5B48 - chains C and D of the 4 polymer chains in the assembly; structure by X-ray diffraction, 2.50 A resolution.

[Chain C]
Protein: 2-oxoacid--ferredoxin oxidoreductase alpha subunit
Source organism: Sulfolobus tokodaii str. 7
Notes: EC 1.2.7.-
UniProt: Q96Y66 (Q96Y66_SULTO); residue numbers follow UniProt; this construct covers 1-627
Amino-acid sequence (627 residues; each row starts with the number of its first residue):
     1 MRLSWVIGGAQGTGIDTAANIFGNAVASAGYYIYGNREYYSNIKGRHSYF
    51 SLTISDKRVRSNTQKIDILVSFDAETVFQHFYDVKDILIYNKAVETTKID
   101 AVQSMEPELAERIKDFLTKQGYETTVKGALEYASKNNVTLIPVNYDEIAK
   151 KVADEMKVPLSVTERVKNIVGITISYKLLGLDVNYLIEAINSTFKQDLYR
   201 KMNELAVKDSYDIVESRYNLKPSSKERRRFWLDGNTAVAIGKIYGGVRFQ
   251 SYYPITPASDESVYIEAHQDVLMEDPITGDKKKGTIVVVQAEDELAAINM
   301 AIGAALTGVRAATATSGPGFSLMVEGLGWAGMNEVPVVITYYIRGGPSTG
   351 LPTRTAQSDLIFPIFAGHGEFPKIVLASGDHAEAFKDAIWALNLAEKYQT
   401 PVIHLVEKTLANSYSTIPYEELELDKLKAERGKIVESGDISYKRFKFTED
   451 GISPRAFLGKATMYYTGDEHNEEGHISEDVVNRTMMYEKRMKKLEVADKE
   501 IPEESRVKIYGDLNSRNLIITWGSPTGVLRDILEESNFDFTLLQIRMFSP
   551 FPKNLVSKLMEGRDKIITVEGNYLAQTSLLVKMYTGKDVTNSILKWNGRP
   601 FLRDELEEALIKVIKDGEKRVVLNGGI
Not modelled in the structure: 1, 43-44, 100-107, 117-125, 136, 156-164, 194-209, 219-226, 424-425, 439-440, 513-517, 539, 625-627
Swiss-Prot annotation at these positions:
  - motif: Tyr253 to Pro257 (YPITP motif)
  - binding site (substrate): Thr256, Arg344
  - mutagenesis: Ser41 (S41A: Same oxidoreductase activity as the wild-type), Thr349 (T349L: Same oxidoreductase activity as the wild-type), Asp468 (D468A: Loss of oxidoreductase activity toward 2-oxoglutarate but retains its activity toward pyruvate)
Reported in the primary citation:
  - binding site for the ligand TDN: Ser41, Glu294, Thr349, Asp468
  - mutagenesis - S41A, T349L: unchanged catalytic activity
  - mutagenesis - D468A: abolished catalytic activity on 2-oxoglutarate
  - specificity-determining residues: Asp468

[Chain D]
Protein: 2-oxoacid--ferredoxin oxidoreductase beta subunit
Source organism: Sulfolobus tokodaii str. 7
Notes: EC 1.2.7.-
UniProt: Q96Y68 (Q96Y68_SULTO); residues 1-305 here = UniProt positions 1-305
Amino-acid sequence (305 residues; each row starts with the number of its first residue):
     1 MAAFTPQWNDWCPGCGNFGILNAEQQAIVELGVDTKNVVVVSGIGCSGKI
    51 PHFFRTPISGVHTLHGRAIAFATGIKLSNPDLVVIVNGGDGDLLGIGAGH
   101 FVAAGRRNVDMVVILHDNGVYGLTKGQASPTLKRGEKPKSLPRPNINDAV
   151 NPIALAISSGYTFVARGYAYDVKHLKELIKSAIKHKGLALIDVLQPCPTY
   201 NDINTKEWYDKRIYKLDTLPDWDPVVKKPEEVNEKIKRAIDKSLEWGDRI
   251 PIGIFYQNELVPSYEERIKANSPAYLDYTPAKQLIEKEGKLTTIIDPLLK
   301 EREVD
Not modelled in the structure: 1-16, 45-54, 118-146, 196-211, 247-248, 305
Sequence notes: engineered mutation Thr5 (Lys in Q96Y68)
Reported in the primary citation:
  - binding site for the ligand TDN: Leu123
  - mutagenesis - K49I: abolished catalytic activity on 2-oxoglutarate
  - specificity-determining residues: Lys49, Leu123

[Interface between chain C and chain D]
Residue-residue contacts (6; chain C residue first):
  Tyr253(C) with His65(D), hydrogen bond
  Glu292(C) with Ile96(D)
  Asp293(C) with Ile96(D)
  Leu322(C) with Arg67(D)
  Ser348(C) with Leu64(D)
  Thr349(C) with Ile44(D)
Interface residues without a listed pair, chain C (8 interface residues in all): Glu294, Leu295
Interface residues without a listed pair, chain D (7 interface residues in all): Gly91, Gly95

[Summary]
The interface between chain C and chain D involves 8 residues on one side and 7 on the other; the contacts
include 1 hydrogen bond. The hydrogen-bonded pair is Tyr253(C)-His65(D). From the paper: a binding site for
the ligand TDN at Ser41(C), Glu294(C) and Leu123(D) among others; D468A of chain C abolishes catalytic
activity on 2-oxoglutarate; 4 substitutions were tested in all.
Here chain C is 2-oxoacid--ferredoxin oxidoreductase alpha subunit and chain D is 2-oxoacid--ferredoxin
oxidoreductase beta subunit, both from Sulfolobus tokodaii str. 7. Entry 5B48 (2-Oxoacid:Ferredoxin
Oxidoreductase 1 from Sulfolobus tokodai) was determined by X-ray diffraction (same publication as 5B46 and
5B47).
